6CNO - chains C and G of the 8 polymer chains in the assembly; structure by electron microscopy, 4.70 A resolution (low resolution: residue-level contacts below are approximate; hydrogen-bond / salt-bridge calls are withheld).

[Chain C]
Protein: Intermediate conductance calcium-activated potassium channel protein 4
Source organism: Homo sapiens
UniProtKB: O15554 (KCNN4_HUMAN); residue numbers follow UniProt; this construct covers 1-427
Sequence (427 residues; each row starts with the number of its first residue):
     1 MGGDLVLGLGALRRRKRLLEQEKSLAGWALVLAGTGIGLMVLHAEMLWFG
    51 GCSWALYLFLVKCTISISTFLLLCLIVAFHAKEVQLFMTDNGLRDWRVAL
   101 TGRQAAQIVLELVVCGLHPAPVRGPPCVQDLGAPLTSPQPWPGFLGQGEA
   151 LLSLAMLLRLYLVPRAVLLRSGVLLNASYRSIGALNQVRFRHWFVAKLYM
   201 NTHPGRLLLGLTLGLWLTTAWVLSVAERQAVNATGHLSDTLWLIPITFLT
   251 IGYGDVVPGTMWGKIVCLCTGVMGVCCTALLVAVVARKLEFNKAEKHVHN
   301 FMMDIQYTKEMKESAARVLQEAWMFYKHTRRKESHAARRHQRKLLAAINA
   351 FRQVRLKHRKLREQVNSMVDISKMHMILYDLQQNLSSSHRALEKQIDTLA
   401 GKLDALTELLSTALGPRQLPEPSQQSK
Not modelled in the structure: 1-8, 124-141, 387-427
UniProt features mapped onto this chain:
  - modified residue: His-358 (Phosphohistidine)
  - natural variant: Val-282 (V282E: In DHS2; V282M: In DHS2), Arg-352 (R352H: In DHS2)
  - mutagenesis: Thr-250 (T250S: Loss of sensitivity to triarylmethanes), Val-275 (V275A: Loss of sensitivity to triarylmethanes)

[Chain G]
Protein: Calmodulin-1
Source organism: Homo sapiens
UniProtKB: P0DP23 (CALM1_HUMAN); residues 0-148 here correspond to UniProt positions 1-149 (UniProt number = residue number + 1)
Sequence (149 residues; row label = number of the first residue in the row; numbering starts at 0):
     0 MADQLTEEQIAEFKEAFSLFDKDGDGTITTKELGTVMRSLGQNPTEAELQ
    50 DMINEVDADGNGTIDFPEFLTMMARKMKDTDSEEEIREAFRVFDKDGNGY
   100 ISAAELRHVMTNLGEKLTDEEVDEMIREADIDGDGQVNYEEFVQMMTAK
Not modelled in the structure: 0-1, 148
Ion coordination: Ca2+ site 1: Asp-20, Asp-22, Asp-24, Thr-26, Glu-31; Ca2+ site 2: Asp-56, Asp-58, Asn-60, Thr-62, Glu-67; Ca2+ site 3: Asp-93, Asp-95, Asn-97, Tyr-99, Glu-104
UniProt features mapped onto this chain:
  - binding site (Ca(2+)): Asp-20, Asp-22, Asp-24, Thr-26, Glu-31, Asp-56, Asp-58, Asn-60, Thr-62, Glu-67, Asp-93, Asp-95, Asn-97, Tyr-99, Glu-104, Asp-129, Asp-131, Asp-133, Gln-135, Glu-140
  - modified residue: Ala-1 (N-acetylalanine), Lys-21 (N6-acetyllysine), Thr-44 (Phosphothreonine), Ser-81 (Phosphoserine), Lys-94 (N6-acetyllysine), Tyr-99 (Phosphotyrosine), Ser-101 (Phosphoserine), Thr-110 (Phosphothreonine), Lys-115 (N6,N6,N6-trimethyllysine), Tyr-138 (Phosphotyrosine)
  - cross-link: Lys-21 (Glycyl lysine isopeptide (Lys-Gly) (interchain with G-Cter in SUMO2))
What the authors report for this chain:
  - post-translational modification sites: Thr-79 (citing earlier work)

[How chain C and chain G interact]
Contacting residue pairs (23):
  Met-311(C) with Val-91(G)
  Lys-312(C) with Leu-112(G)
  Glu-313(C) with Leu-112(G)
  Ala-315(C) with Phe-92(G)
  Ala-316(C) with Met-109(G)
  Leu-319(C) with Phe-92(G); Met-109(G); Met-145(G)
  Gln-320(C) with Met-109(G); Glu-114(G)
  Ala-322(C) with Met-145(G)
  Trp-323(C) with Glu-120(G); Met-124(G)
  Tyr-326(C) with Ala-147(G)
  Arg-330(C) with Glu-127(G)
  Phe-351(C) with Glu-84(G); Ala-88(G)
  Arg-352(C) with Thr-79(G); Glu-84(G)
  Arg-355(C) with Glu-83(G); Glu-84(G); Glu-87(G)
  Arg-359(C) with Glu-87(G)
Also at the interface, not in a pair above, chain C (16 interface residues in all): Ile-348
Also at the interface, not in a pair above, chain G (19 interface residues in all): Val-108, Gly-113, Leu-116, Phe-141

[In short]
Chain C and chain G form an interface of 16 and 19 residues respectively. The Ca2+ site 1 is built by
Asp-20(G), Asp-22(G), Asp-24(G), Thr-26(G) and Glu-31(G). From UniProt: 2 mutagenesis sites on chain C; 20
Ca2+-binding residues on chain G. The paper reports a modification site at Thr-79(G).
Here chain C is Intermediate conductance calcium-activated potassium channel protein 4 and chain G is
Calmodulin-1, both from Homo sapiens. Entry 6CNO (Cryo-EM structure of the human SK4/calmodulin channel
complex in the Ca2+ bound state II) was determined by electron microscopy together with 6CNM and 6CNN from the
same study.
